1UEU - chain A; structure by X-ray diffraction, 2.00 A resolution.

Chain A:
Molecule: tRNA nucleotidyltransferase
Organism: Archaeoglobus fulgidus
Notes: EC 2.7.7.25
UniProtKB: O28126 (CCA_ARCFU); residues 1-437 here = UniProt positions 1-437
Chain sequence (437 residues; numbered 1 to 437; the number before each row is that of its first residue):
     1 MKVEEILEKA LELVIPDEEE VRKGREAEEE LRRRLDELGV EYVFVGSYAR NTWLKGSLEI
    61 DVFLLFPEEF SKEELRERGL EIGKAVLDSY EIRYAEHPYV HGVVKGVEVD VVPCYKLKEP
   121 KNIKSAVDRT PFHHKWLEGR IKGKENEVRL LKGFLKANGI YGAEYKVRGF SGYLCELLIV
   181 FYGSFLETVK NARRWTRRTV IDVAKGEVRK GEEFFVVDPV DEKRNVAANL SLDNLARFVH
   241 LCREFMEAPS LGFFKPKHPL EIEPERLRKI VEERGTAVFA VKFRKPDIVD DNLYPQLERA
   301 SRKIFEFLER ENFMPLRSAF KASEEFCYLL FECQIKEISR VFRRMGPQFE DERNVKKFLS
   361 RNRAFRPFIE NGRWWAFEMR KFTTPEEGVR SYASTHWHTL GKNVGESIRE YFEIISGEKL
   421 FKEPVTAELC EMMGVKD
Not modelled in the structure: 1, 91-95
Ion coordination: Mg2+ site 1: Glu59, Asp61, Asp110 (together with CTP); Mg2+ site 2: Asp61 (together with CTP)
Ligand contacts: CTP (cytidine-5'-triphosphate): Val45, Gly46, Ser47, Arg50, Thr52, Trp53, Leu54, Ser57, Glu59, Asp61, Thr130, His133, Lys152, Tyr161, Gly172, Tyr173, Glu176
Curated features (UniProtKB/Swiss-Prot):
  - binding site (ATP): Ser47, Arg50, His133, Lys152, Tyr161
  - binding site (CTP): Ser47, Arg50, His133, Lys152, Tyr161
  - binding site (Mg(2+)): Glu59, Asp61, Asp110
  - mutagenesis: Arg50 (R50A: High decrease in both AMP and CMP incorporation), Asp110 (D110A: High decrease in both AMP and CMP incorporation), His133 (H133A: No decrease in both AMP and CMP incorporation), Arg299 to Arg302 (Does not affect the CCA tRNA nucleotidyltransferase activity, while the CCACCA tRNA nucleotidyltransferase activity is strongly reduced)
From the paper describing this entry:
  - Mg2+ coordination: Glu59, Asp61, Asp110
  - mutagenesis - R50A, D110A: decreased catalytic activity on CTP
  - binding site for CTP: Ser47, Arg50, Leu54, Asp61, His133, Lys152, Tyr161, Tyr173
  - contacts within the chain: His133-Asp218 (hydrogen bond), Tyr173-Asp218 (hydrogen bond)
  - mutagenesis - T52A, H133R, Y173A, E176A, D218A: unchanged catalytic activity
  - catalytic residues: Glu59, Asp61, Asp110

Summary:
Chain A binds CTP. Glu59, Asp61 and Asp110 coordinate Mg2+ site 1. UniProt lists 5 ATP-binding residues, 5
CTP-binding residues, 3 Mg2+-binding residues and 7 mutagenesis sites. From the paper: catalytic residues
Glu59, Asp61 and Asp110; R50A and D110A reduce catalytic activity on CTP; 7 substitutions were tested in all.
Chain A is tRNA nucleotidyltransferase (Archaeoglobus fulgidus); the structure, Divergent evolutions of
trinucleotide polymerization revealed by an archaeal CCA-adding enzyme structure, was determined by X-ray
diffraction, deposited together with 1UET and 1UEV.
